Entry 7FEF (X-ray diffraction, 2.39 A resolution); this record covers chains E and A of the 3 polymer chains in the assembly.

Chain E:
Molecule: 12-nt DNA strand
Sequence (12 nucleotides; numbered 1 to 12; the number before each row is that of its first residue):
     1 GCCAACGTTG GC
Modified positions: 5CM (5-methyl-2'-deoxy-cytidine-5'-monophosphate) at position 6

Chain A:
Protein: Methyl-CpG-binding domain-containing protein 6
From: Arabidopsis thaliana
UniProtKB: Q9LTJ1 (MBD6_ARATH); residue numbers follow UniProt; this construct covers 67-137
Amino-acid sequence (72 residues; row label = number of the first residue in the row):
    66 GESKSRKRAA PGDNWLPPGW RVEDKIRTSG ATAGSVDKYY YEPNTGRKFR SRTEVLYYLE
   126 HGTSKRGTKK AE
Not modelled in the structure: 66-78, 127-137
Sequence notes: expression tag (66)

Interface between chain E and chain A:
Residue-residue contacts (11; chain E residue first):
  DA4(E) with Lys113(A), salt bridge to the phosphate
  DA5(E) with Arg115(A), base contact
  5CM_6(E) with Arg92(A), base contact; Ser94(A), hydrogen bond to the phosphate; Thr97(A), sugar contact; Asp102(A), base contact
  DG7(E) with Arg92(A), hydrogen bond to the base; Gly95(A), phosphate contact; Ala96(A), hydrogen bond to the phosphate; Thr97(A), hydrogen bond to the phosphate
  DT8(E) with Thr97(A), base contact
Other interface residues (no listed pair), chain A (10 interface residues in all): Thr93, Tyr104

In short:
5 residues of chain E and 10 residues of chain A are in contact; the contacts include 4 hydrogen bonds and 1
salt bridge. Polar pairs include DG7(E)-Arg92(A), 5CM_6(E)-Ser94(A) and DG7(E)-Ala96(A).
Chain E is a 12-nt DNA strand and chain A is Methyl-CpG-binding domain-containing protein 6 (Arabidopsis
thaliana); the structure, Crystal structure of AtMBD6 with DNA, was determined by X-ray diffraction together
with 7FEO from the same study.
